4KP1 - chain A; structure by X-ray diffraction, 1.80 A resolution.

[Chain A]
Molecule: Isopropylmalate/citramalate isomerase large subunit
Source organism: Methanocaldococcus jannaschii
Notes: EC 4.2.1.33, 4.2.1.35
UniProt: P81291 (LEUC_METJA); residue numbers follow UniProt; this construct covers 1-424
Amino-acid sequence (445 residues; row label = number of the first residue in the row; numbers below 1 keep their minus sign (Mse-20 is residue -20)):
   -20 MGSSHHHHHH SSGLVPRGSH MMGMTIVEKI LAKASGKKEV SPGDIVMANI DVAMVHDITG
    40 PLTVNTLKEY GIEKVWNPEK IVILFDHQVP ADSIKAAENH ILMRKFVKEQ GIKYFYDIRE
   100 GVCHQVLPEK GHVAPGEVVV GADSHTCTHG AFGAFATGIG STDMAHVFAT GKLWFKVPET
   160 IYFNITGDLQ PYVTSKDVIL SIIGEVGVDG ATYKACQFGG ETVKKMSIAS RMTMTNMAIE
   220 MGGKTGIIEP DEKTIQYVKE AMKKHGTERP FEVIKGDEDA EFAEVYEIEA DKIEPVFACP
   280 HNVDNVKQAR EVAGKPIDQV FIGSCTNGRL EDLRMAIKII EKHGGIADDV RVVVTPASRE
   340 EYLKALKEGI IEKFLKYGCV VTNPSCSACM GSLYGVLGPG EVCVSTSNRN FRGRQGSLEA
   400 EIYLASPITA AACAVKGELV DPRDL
Not modelled in the structure: -20 to 1
Construct notes: expression tag (-20 to 0)
Modified positions: Mse-20, Mse0, Mse1 (selenomethionine); Mse3, Mse26, Mse33, Mse82, Mse143, Mse205, Mse211, Mse213, Mse216, Mse220, Mse241, Mse314, Mse369 (selenomethionine; parent Met)
Disulfide bonds: Cys102-Cys365, Cys304-Cys368
Small-molecule neighbours:
  - 2,4-dimethylpentane-2,4-diol (KP1): Phe300, Gly302, Ser303, Cys304, Ala367, Leu372, Val375, Cys382, Ser384, Ser386, Phe390, Ile401
  - Mg2+ (MG): His103, His124, Asn215, Cys304, Thr305, Arg388

[Overview]
Bound to chain A: 2,4-dimethylpentane-2,4-diol and Mg2+.
Chain A is Isopropylmalate/citramalate isomerase large subunit (Methanocaldococcus jannaschii); the structure,
Crystal structure of IPM isomerase large subunit from methanococcus jannaschii (MJ0499), was determined by
X-ray diffraction together with 4NQY and 4KP2 from the same study.
